4L5T - chains A and C of the 4 polymer chains in the assembly; structure by X-ray diffraction, 3.40 A resolution.

[Chain A (and C)]
Name: Interferon-activable protein 202
Source organism: Mus musculus
Notes: fragment: p202 HIN2; chain C of this document is another copy of the same molecule, construct and numbering; everything in this record applies to it too
Reference sequence: Q9R002 (IFI2_MOUSE); residues 244-445 here = UniProt positions 244-445
Amino-acid sequence (203 residues; each row starts with the number of its first residue):
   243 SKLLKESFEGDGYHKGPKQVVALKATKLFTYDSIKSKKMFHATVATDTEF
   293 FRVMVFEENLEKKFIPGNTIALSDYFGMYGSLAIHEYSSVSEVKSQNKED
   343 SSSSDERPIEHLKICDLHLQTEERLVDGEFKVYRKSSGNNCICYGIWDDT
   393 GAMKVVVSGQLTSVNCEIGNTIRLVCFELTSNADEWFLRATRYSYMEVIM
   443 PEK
Unresolved in the structure: 243-244, 336-353, 443-445 (chain C: 243-246, 337-350, 443-445)
Differences from the reference sequence: expression tag (243); variant P350 (Leu in Q9R002), E364 (Lys in Q9R002), S379 (Thr in Q9R002), A432 (Ser in Q9R002)
UniProt features mapped onto this chain:
  - region: M281 to T288 (Required for homomultimerization)
  - site: H283 (Mediates interaction with TP53BP1)
  - mutagenesis: H283 (H283F: Loss of interaction with TP53BP1; when associated with F-84; H283G: Abolished homomultimerization), Y321 (Y321R: Impaired homotetramerization), R376 (R376E: Promotes formation of a homodimer), N381 to N382 (Impaired homotetramerization), K396 (K396A: Impaired homotetramerization), E420 (E420A: Impaired homotetramerization), N424 (N424A: Impaired homotetramerization), R431 (R431A: Impaired homotetramerization), R434 to Y435 (Impaired homotetramerization)
What the authors report for this chain:
  - self-association interface (contacts with another copy of this molecule); pairs are residue here / residue on that copy: D253-K279 (hydrogen bond), Y273-D253 (hydrogen bond), N382-Q362 (hydrogen bond), K396-N424 (hydrogen bond), R431-E420 (salt bridge), R434-D253 (salt bridge), Y435
  - mutagenesis - R376E: unchanged binding to AIM2 HIN

[Chain A / chain C interface]
Contacting residue pairs (12; chain A residue first):
  Y375(A) with G393(C); A394(C); E427(C)
  R376(A) with D426(C), hydrogen bond (side chain-backbone); E427(C), salt bridge
  S378(A) with D426(C)
  W389(A) with W389(C), hydrophobic; D390(C); D391(C); G393(C)
  A394(A) with Y375(C)
  E427(A) with R376(C), salt bridge
Also at the interface, not in a pair above, chain A (12 interface residues in all): S379, C385, D390, G393, K396, D426
Also at the interface, not in a pair above, chain C (12 interface residues in all): H360, K396, A425

[Overview]
Chain A and chain C each contribute 12 residues to their interface; the contacts include 1 hydrogen bond and 2
salt bridges. Among the polar pairs are R376(A)-E427(C) and R376(A)-D426(C). From the paper: R376E of chain A
leaves binding to AIM2 HIN unchanged; a self-association interface involving D253(A), Y273(A) and N382(A)
among others.
Chain A and chain C are both Interferon-activable protein 202 (Mus musculus); the structure, Crystal structure
of the tetrameric p202 HIN2, was determined by X-ray diffraction, deposited together with 4L5S, 4L5Q and 4L5R.
